PDB entry 1F5E | solution NMR | chains B and P of the 3 polymer chains in the assembly

# Chain B
Molecule: 10-nt DNA strand
Sequence (10 nucleotides; numbered 1 to 10; the number before each row is that of its first residue):
     1 GATCCGCACG

# Chain P
Protein: Ethanol regulon transcriptional factor
Organism: Emericella nidulans
Notes: fragment: n-terminal dna-binding domain, residues 1-60
UniProtKB: P21228 (ALCR_EMENI); numbering as in UniProt (aligned over 1-63)
Chain sequence (65 residues; each row starts with the number of its first residue; numbers below 1 keep their minus sign (Gly-1 is residue -1)):
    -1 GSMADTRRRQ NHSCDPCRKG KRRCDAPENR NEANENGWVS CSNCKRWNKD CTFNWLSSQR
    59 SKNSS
Sequence notes: insertion (-1 to 0); engineered mutation Asn61 (Ala in P21228), Ser62 (Lys in P21228), Ser63 (Gly in P21228)
Reported in the primary citation:
  - binding site for the 10-nt DNA strand: Arg5, Gly18, Lys19, Trp45
  - binding site for the 10-nt DNA strand (chain B): Arg6, Gln8, Asn9, His10, Ser11, Arg16, Lys19, Arg20, Arg21, Cys22, Gln57, Arg58
  - specificity-determining residues: Arg20
  - conformationally variable residues (order/disorder transition, side-chain flip): Arg6 to Asn9, Trp36, Phe51, Trp53, Leu54

# Interface between chain B and chain P
Residue-residue contacts (28):
  DG1(B) - Arg6(P)  base contact
  DA2(B) - Arg6(P)  base contact
  DA2(B) - Arg16(P)  phosphate contact
  DA2(B) - Gln57(P)  phosphate contact
  DA2(B) - Arg58(P)  phosphate contact
  DT3(B) - Arg6(P)  base contact
  DT3(B) - Arg7(P)  sugar contact
  DT3(B) - Gln8(P)  phosphate contact
  DT3(B) - Asn9(P)  phosphate contact
  DT3(B) - His10(P)  phosphate contact
  DT3(B) - Ser11(P)  phosphate contact
  DT3(B) - Arg16(P)  phosphate contact
  DC4(B) - Arg6(P)  sugar contact
  DC4(B) - Gln8(P)  phosphate contact
  DC4(B) - Asn9(P)  phosphate contact
  DC4(B) - His10(P)  phosphate contact
  DC4(B) - Ser11(P)  phosphate contact
  DC4(B) - Lys19(P)  base contact
  DC4(B) - Arg20(P)  base contact
  DC4(B) - Arg21(P)  sugar contact
  DC4(B) - Cys22(P)  phosphate contact
  DC5(B) - Gln8(P)  phosphate contact
  DC5(B) - Lys19(P)  base contact
  DC5(B) - Arg20(P)  base contact
  DC5(B) - Arg21(P)  phosphate contact
  DG6(B) - Lys19(P)  base contact
  DG6(B) - Arg20(P)  phosphate contact
  DC7(B) - Arg20(P)  base contact
Other interface residues (no listed pair), chain P (15 interface residues in all): Arg5, Arg44

# Summary
7 residues of chain B and 15 residues of chain P are in contact. The paper reports a binding site for the
10-nt DNA strand (chain B) at Arg6(P), Gln8(P) and Asn9(P) among others; a binding site for the 10-nt DNA
strand at Arg5(P), Gly18(P) and Lys19(P) among others.
Here chain B is a 10-nt DNA strand and chain P is Ethanol regulon transcriptional factor (Emericella
nidulans). Entry 1F5E (Structure of transcriptional factor alcr in complex with a target DNA) was determined
by solution NMR (same publication as 1F4S).
